PDB entry 7DAK | X-ray diffraction, 2.80 A resolution | chains A and B

# Chain A (and B)
Name: Serotonin N-acetyltransferase 1, chloroplastic
Source organism: Oryza sativa subsp. japonica
Notes: EC 2.3.1.87, 2.3.1.-; chain B of this document is another copy of the same molecule, construct and numbering; everything in this record applies to it too
UniProt: Q5KQI6 (SNAT1_ORYSJ); residue numbers follow UniProt; this construct covers 91-254
Sequence (166 residues; row label = number of the first residue in the row):
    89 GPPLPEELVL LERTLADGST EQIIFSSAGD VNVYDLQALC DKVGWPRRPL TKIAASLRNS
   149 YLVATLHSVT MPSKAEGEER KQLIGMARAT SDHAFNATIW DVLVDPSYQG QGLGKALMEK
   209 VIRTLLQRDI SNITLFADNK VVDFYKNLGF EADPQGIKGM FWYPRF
Disordered / not traced: 89-93, 104-108, 159-168 (chain B: 89-90, 104-108, 159-168)
Sequence notes: expression tag (89-90)
Residues lining bound ligands:
  - acetyl coenzyme A (ACO): Val131, Trp133, Trp188, Asp189, Val190, Leu191, Val192, Tyr196, Gln197, Gly198, Gln199, Gly200, Leu201, Gly202, Lys203, Phe224, Ala225, Asp226, Lys228, Val229, Asp231, Phe232, Tyr233, Asn235
  - 2-(5-methoxy-1H-indol-3-yl)ethanamine (F5U): Trp133, Trp188, Asp189, Phe224, Asp226, Phe249

# Chain A / chain B interface
Residue-residue contacts (113; chain A residue first):
  Arg136(A) with Phe183(B)
  Lys140(A) with Ala182(B); Phe183(B)
  Ile141(A) with Phe183(B)
  Ala143(A) with Asp180(B)
  Ser144(A) with Asp180(B); Phe183(B)
  Asn147(A) with Ser179(B); Asp180(B); His181(B), hydrogen bond
  Arg176(A) with Asp180(B), salt bridge; Asn184(B), hydrogen bond
  Thr178(A) with Asp180(B)
  Ser179(A) with Asn147(B)
  Asp180(A) with Ala143(B); Ser144(B); Asn147(B); Arg176(B), salt bridge; Thr178(B)
  His181(A) with Asn147(B), hydrogen bond
  Ala182(A) with Lys140(B); Ser144(B)
  Phe183(A) with Arg136(B); Ser144(B); Arg176(B)
  Asn184(A) with Arg176(B); Trp188(B)
  Thr186(A) with Trp188(B)
  Trp188(A) with Asn184(B); Thr186(B)
  Ile210(A) with Trp250(B)
  Leu214(A) with Trp250(B), hydrophobic
  Ser219(A) with Arg253(B)
  Asn220(A) with Trp188(B); Phe249(B)
  Ile221(A) with Phe249(B); Trp250(B), hydrogen bond (backbone-backbone)
  Thr222(A) with Trp188(B); Phe224(B); Met248(B); Phe249(B)
  Leu223(A) with Lys246(B); Gly247(B); Met248(B), hydrogen bond (backbone-backbone)
  Phe224(A) with Thr222(B); Phe224(B), hydrophobic; Ile245(B), hydrophobic; Lys246(B); Gly247(B)
  Ala225(A) with Ile245(B); Lys246(B), hydrogen bond (backbone-backbone); Met248(B), hydrophobic
  Asn227(A) with Gly244(B)
  Val230(A) with Lys246(B); Met248(B)
  Tyr233(A) with Met248(B), hydrophobic
  Lys234(A) with Met248(B)
  Leu236(A) with Trp250(B), hydrogen bond (backbone-side chain)
  Gly237(A) with Phe249(B); Trp250(B); Tyr251(B), hydrogen bond (backbone-backbone)
  Phe238(A) with Met248(B); Phe249(B); Trp250(B)
  Glu239(A) with Met248(B); Phe249(B), hydrogen bond (backbone-backbone); Pro252(B)
  Ala240(A) with Gly247(B)
  Asp241(A) with Lys246(B), salt bridge; Gly247(B)
  Pro242(A) with Phe249(B), hydrophobic; Pro252(B), hydrophobic
  Gln243(A) with Phe254(B)
  Gly244(A) with Asn227(B)
  Ile245(A) with Ala225(B); Phe254(B), hydrophobic
  Lys246(A) with Leu223(B); Phe224(B); Ala225(B), hydrogen bond (backbone-backbone); Asp241(B), salt bridge; Lys246(B)
  Gly247(A) with Leu223(B); Ala240(B); Asp241(B), hydrogen bond (backbone-backbone)
  Met248(A) with Ile221(B); Thr222(B); Leu223(B), hydrogen bond (backbone-backbone); Ala225(B), hydrophobic; Val230(B); Tyr233(B), hydrophobic; Lys234(B); Phe238(B), hydrophobic; Glu239(B); Ala240(B), hydrophobic
  Phe249(A) with Asn220(B); Ile221(B); Thr222(B); Gly237(B); Phe238(B); Glu239(B), hydrogen bond (backbone-backbone); Pro242(B), hydrophobic; Ile245(B), hydrophobic
  Trp250(A) with Ile210(B); Leu214(B), hydrophobic; Ile221(B), hydrogen bond (backbone-backbone); Leu236(B), hydrogen bond (side chain-backbone); Gly237(B); Phe238(B)
  Tyr251(A) with Gly237(B), hydrogen bond (backbone-backbone)
  Pro252(A) with Glu239(B); Pro242(B), hydrophobic
  Phe254(A) with Gln243(B); Ile245(B), hydrophobic
Also at the interface, not in a pair above, chain A (49 interface residues in all): Asp226, Arg253
Also at the interface, not in a pair above, chain B (50 interface residues in all): Ile141, Ser148, Ser219, Asp226

# Overview
49 residues of chain A and 50 residues of chain B are in contact, with 16 hydrogen bonds and 4 salt bridges.
Among the polar pairs are Arg176(A)-Asp180(B), Asp241(A)-Lys246(B) and Asn147(A)-His181(B). Ligands of chain
A: acetyl coenzyme A and 2-(5-methoxy-1H-indol-3-yl)ethanamine.
Both chains are Serotonin N-acetyltransferase 1, chloroplastic (Oryza sativa subsp. japonica). Entry 7DAK (The
crystal structure of a serotonin N-acetyltransferase in complex with 5-Methoxytryptamine and acetyl-CoA from
Oryza Sativa) was determined by X-ray diffraction, deposited together with 7DAI, 7DAJ, 7DAL and 6K5M.
